Entry 8JYC (X-ray diffraction, 2.29 A resolution); this record covers chains A and B of the 4 polymer chains in the assembly.

[Chain A (and B)]
Name: Butyrophilin subfamily 2 member A1
Source organism: Homo sapiens
Notes: chain B of this document is another copy of the same molecule, construct and numbering; everything in this record applies to it too
Reference sequence: Q7KYR7 (BT2A1_HUMAN); residues 316-527 here = UniProt positions 316-527
Sequence (218 residues; numbered 310 to 527; the number before each row is that of its first residue):
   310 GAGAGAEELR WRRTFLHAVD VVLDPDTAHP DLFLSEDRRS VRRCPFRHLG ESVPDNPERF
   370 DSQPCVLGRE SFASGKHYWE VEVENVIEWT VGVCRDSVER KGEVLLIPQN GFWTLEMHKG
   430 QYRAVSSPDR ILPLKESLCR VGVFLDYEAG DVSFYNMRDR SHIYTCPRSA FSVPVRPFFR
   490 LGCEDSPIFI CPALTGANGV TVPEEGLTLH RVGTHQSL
Disordered / not traced: 310-321, 522-527 (chain B: 310-321, 521-527)
Sequence notes: expression tag (310-315)
Residues lining bound ligands: dimethylallyl diphosphate (DMA): Gly508, Val509, Thr510, Val511
From the paper describing this entry:
  - mutagenesis - H471G/I472A/Y473A: decreased signaling in response to zoledronate
  - mutagenesis - R449A/R469A: decreased binding to Butyrophilin subfamily 2 member A1 (chain A)
  - mutagenesis - R449A/R469A: abolished signaling in response to zoledronate
  - mutagenesis - D455G/E457R: decreased signaling in response to HMBPP

[Interface between chain A and chain B]
Pairs across the interface (94):
  Phe324(A) - His326(B)
  Leu325(A) - Leu325(B)
  Leu325(A) - His326(B)
  Leu325(A) - Ala327(B)  hydrogen bond (backbone-backbone)
  Leu325(A) - Leu503(B)
  His326(A) - Phe324(B)
  His326(A) - Leu325(B)
  Ala327(A) - Leu325(B)  hydrogen bond (backbone-backbone)
  Ala327(A) - Tyr387(B)  hydrophobic
  Tyr387(A) - Ala327(B)  hydrophobic
  Tyr387(A) - Tyr387(B)  hydrogen bond
  Tyr387(A) - Leu503(B)  hydrophobic
  Glu389(A) - Arg469(B)  salt bridge
  Arg439(A) - Glu514(B)
  Leu441(A) - Thr517(B)
  Pro442(A) - Leu518(B)  hydrophobic
  Leu443(A) - Leu518(B)  hydrophobic
  Arg449(A) - Met466(B)  hydrogen bond (side chain-backbone)
  Arg449(A) - Arg467(B)  hydrogen bond (side chain-backbone)
  Arg449(A) - Arg469(B)
  Phe453(A) - Leu503(B)
  Phe453(A) - Thr504(B)
  Phe453(A) - Gly505(B)
  Asp460(A) - Gly505(B)
  Asp460(A) - Ala506(B)  hydrogen bond (side chain-backbone)
  Ser462(A) - Gly505(B)
  Ser462(A) - Ala506(B)
  Tyr464(A) - Leu503(B)  hydrophobic
  Tyr464(A) - Thr504(B)
  Tyr464(A) - Gly505(B)  hydrogen bond (side chain-backbone)
  Met466(A) - Arg449(B)  hydrogen bond (backbone-side chain)
  Arg467(A) - Arg449(B)  hydrogen bond (backbone-side chain)
  Arg469(A) - Glu389(B)  salt bridge
  Arg469(A) - Arg449(B)
  Arg469(A) - Cys500(B)
  Arg469(A) - Pro501(B)  hydrogen bond (side chain-backbone)
  Arg469(A) - Leu503(B)
  Ser470(A) - Arg520(B)
  His471(A) - Leu516(B)
  His471(A) - Leu518(B)
  His471(A) - His519(B)  hydrogen bond (side chain-backbone)
  His471(A) - Arg520(B)  hydrogen bond (backbone-side chain)
  Ile472(A) - Thr517(B)
  Ile472(A) - Leu518(B)  hydrogen bond (backbone-backbone)
  Tyr473(A) - Glu514(B)  hydrogen bond (side chain-backbone)
  Tyr473(A) - Gly515(B)
  Tyr473(A) - Leu516(B)
  Tyr473(A) - Thr517(B)
  Thr474(A) - Ala506(B)
  Thr474(A) - Gly515(B)
  Thr474(A) - Leu516(B)  hydrogen bond (backbone-backbone)
  Cys475(A) - Val511(B)
  Pro476(A) - Glu513(B)
  Arg477(A) - Ala506(B)  hydrogen bond (side chain-backbone)
  Arg477(A) - Val509(B)  hydrogen bond (side chain-backbone)
  Arg477(A) - Val511(B)
  Cys500(A) - Arg469(B)
  Pro501(A) - Arg469(B)  hydrogen bond (backbone-side chain)
  Leu503(A) - Leu325(B)
  Leu503(A) - Tyr387(B)  hydrophobic
  Leu503(A) - Phe453(B)
  Leu503(A) - Tyr464(B)  hydrophobic
  Leu503(A) - Arg469(B)
  Thr504(A) - Phe453(B)
  Thr504(A) - Tyr464(B)
  Gly505(A) - Phe453(B)
  Gly505(A) - Asp460(B)
  Gly505(A) - Ser462(B)
  Gly505(A) - Tyr464(B)  hydrogen bond (backbone-side chain)
  Ala506(A) - Asp460(B)  hydrogen bond (backbone-side chain)
  Ala506(A) - Thr474(B)
  Ala506(A) - Arg477(B)  hydrogen bond (backbone-side chain)
  Val509(A) - Arg477(B)  hydrogen bond (backbone-side chain)
  Val511(A) - Cys475(B)
  Val511(A) - Arg477(B)
  Glu513(A) - Pro476(B)
  Glu514(A) - Arg439(B)  hydrogen bond (backbone-side chain)
  Glu514(A) - Tyr473(B)  hydrogen bond (backbone-side chain)
  Gly515(A) - Tyr473(B)
  Gly515(A) - Thr474(B)
  Gly515(A) - Pro476(B)
  Leu516(A) - His471(B)
  Leu516(A) - Tyr473(B)
  Leu516(A) - Thr474(B)  hydrogen bond (backbone-backbone)
  Thr517(A) - Leu441(B)
  Thr517(A) - Ile472(B)
  Thr517(A) - Tyr473(B)
  Leu518(A) - Pro442(B)  hydrophobic
  Leu518(A) - Leu443(B)  hydrophobic
  Leu518(A) - His471(B)
  Leu518(A) - Ile472(B)  hydrogen bond (backbone-backbone)
  His519(A) - His471(B)  hydrogen bond (backbone-side chain)
  Arg520(A) - Ser470(B)
  Arg520(A) - His471(B)  hydrogen bond (side chain-backbone)
Interface residues without a listed pair, chain A (47 interface residues in all): His386, Asp468, Ala502, Asn507, Pro512
Interface residues without a listed pair, chain B (47 interface residues in all): His386, Asp468, Ala502, Asn507, Pro512

[Summary]
The chain A/chain B interface involves 47 residues from each chain, with 28 hydrogen bonds and 2 salt bridges.
Polar pairs include Glu389(A)-Arg469(B), Tyr387(A)-Tyr387(B) and Arg449(A)-Met466(B). The paper reports that
H471G/I472A/Y473A of chain A reduce signaling in response to zoledronate; R449A/R469A of chain A reduce
binding to Butyrophilin subfamily 2 member A1 (chain A).
Both chains are Butyrophilin subfamily 2 member A1 (Homo sapiens). Entry 8JYC (Crystal Structure of
Intracellular B30.2 Domain of BTN3A1 and BTN2A1 in Complex with DMAPP) was determined by X-ray diffraction
together with 8JYE from the same study.
